PDB entry 3J1N | electron microscopy, 16.00 A resolution (very low resolution: no residue pairs are listed; an interface is given only as per-side residue counts) | chains B and G of the 12 polymer chains in the assembly

Chain B:
Molecule: DNA-directed RNA polymerase II subunit RPB2
Source organism: Saccharomyces cerevisiae
Notes: EC 2.7.7.6
Reference sequence: P08518 (RPB2_YEAST); residue numbers follow UniProt; this construct covers 1-1224
Chain sequence (1224 residues; numbered 1 to 1224; the number before each row is that of its first residue):
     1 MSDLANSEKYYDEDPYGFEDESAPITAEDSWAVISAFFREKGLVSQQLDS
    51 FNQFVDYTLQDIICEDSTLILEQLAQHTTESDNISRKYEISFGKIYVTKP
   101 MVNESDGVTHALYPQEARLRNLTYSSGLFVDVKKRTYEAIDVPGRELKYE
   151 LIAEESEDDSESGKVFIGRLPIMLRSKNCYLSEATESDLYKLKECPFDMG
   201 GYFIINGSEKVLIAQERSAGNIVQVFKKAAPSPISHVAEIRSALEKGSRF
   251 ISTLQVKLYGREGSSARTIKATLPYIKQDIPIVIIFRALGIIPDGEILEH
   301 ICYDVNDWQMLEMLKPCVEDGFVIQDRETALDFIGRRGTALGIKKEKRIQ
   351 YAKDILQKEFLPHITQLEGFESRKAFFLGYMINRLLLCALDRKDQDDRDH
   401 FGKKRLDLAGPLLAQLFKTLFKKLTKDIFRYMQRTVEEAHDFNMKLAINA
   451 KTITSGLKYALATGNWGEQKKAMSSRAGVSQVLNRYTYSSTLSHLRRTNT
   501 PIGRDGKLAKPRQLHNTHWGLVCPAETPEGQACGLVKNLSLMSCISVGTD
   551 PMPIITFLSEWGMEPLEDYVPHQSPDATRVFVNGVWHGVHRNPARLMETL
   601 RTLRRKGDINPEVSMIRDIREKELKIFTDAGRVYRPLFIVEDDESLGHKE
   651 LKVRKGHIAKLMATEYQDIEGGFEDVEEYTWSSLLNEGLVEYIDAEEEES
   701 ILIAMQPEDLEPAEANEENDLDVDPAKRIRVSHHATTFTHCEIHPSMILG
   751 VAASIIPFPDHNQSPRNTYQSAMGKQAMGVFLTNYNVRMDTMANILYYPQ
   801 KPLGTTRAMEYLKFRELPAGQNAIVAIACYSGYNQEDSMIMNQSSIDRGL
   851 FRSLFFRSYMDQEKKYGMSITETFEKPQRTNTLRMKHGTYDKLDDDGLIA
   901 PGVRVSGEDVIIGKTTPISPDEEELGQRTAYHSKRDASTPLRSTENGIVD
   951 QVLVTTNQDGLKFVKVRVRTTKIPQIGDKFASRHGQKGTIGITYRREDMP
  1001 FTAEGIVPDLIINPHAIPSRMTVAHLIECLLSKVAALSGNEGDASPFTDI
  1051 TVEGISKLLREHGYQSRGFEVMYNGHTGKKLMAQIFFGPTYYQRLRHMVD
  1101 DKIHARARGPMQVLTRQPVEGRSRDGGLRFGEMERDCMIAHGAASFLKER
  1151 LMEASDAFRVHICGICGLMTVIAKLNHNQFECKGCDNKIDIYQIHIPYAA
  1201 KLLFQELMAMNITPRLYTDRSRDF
Disordered / not traced: 1-19, 71-89, 135-163, 218, 336-344, 405, 438-445, 468-476, 503-508, 669-677, 716-721, 920-932, 1150

Chain G:
Molecule: DNA-directed RNA polymerase II subunit RPB7
Source organism: Saccharomyces cerevisiae
Reference sequence: P34087 (RPB7_YEAST); residues 1-171 here = UniProt positions 1-171
Chain sequence (171 residues; numbered 1 to 171; the number before each row is that of its first residue):
     1 MFFIKDLSLNITLHPSFFGPRMKQYLKTKLLEEVEGSCTGKFGYILCVLD
    51 YDNIDIQRGRILPTDGSAEFNVKYRAVVFKPFKGEVVDGTVVSCSQHGFE
   101 VQVGPMKVFVTKHLMPQDLTFNAGSNPPSYQSSEDVITIKSRIRVKIEGC
   151 ISQVSSIHAIGSIKEDYLGAI
Curated features (UniProtKB/Swiss-Prot):
  - mutagenesis: Val108 to His113 (Lowers nucleic-acid binding of RPB4-RPB7 by 10-fold; no effect on association with Pol II core complex; abolishes transcriptional activity of Pol II), Ile151 to His158 (No effect on nucleic-acid binding of RPB4-RPB7 and on association with Pol II core complex; abolishes transcriptional activity of Pol II)

Interface between chain B and chain G:
At this resolution (16 A) residue pairs are not listed: 23 residues of chain B and 21 of chain G lie at the interface.

Summary:
The interface between chain B and chain G involves 23 residues on one side and 21 on the other. UniProt lists
14 mutagenesis sites on chain G.
Chain B is DNA-directed RNA polymerase II subunit RPB2 and chain G is DNA-directed RNA polymerase II subunit
RPB7, both from Saccharomyces cerevisiae; the structure, Cryo-EM map of a yeast minimal preinitiation complex
interacting with the Mediator Head module, was determined by electron microscopy together with 3J1O from the
same study.
